PDB entry 3T3P | X-ray diffraction, 2.20 A resolution | chains A and H of the 4 polymer chains in the assembly

== Chain A ==
Name: Integrin alpha-IIb
From: Homo sapiens
UniProt: P08514 (ITA2B_HUMAN); residues 1-457 here correspond to UniProt positions 32-488 (UniProt number = residue number + 31)
Sequence (457 residues; row label = number of the first residue in the row):
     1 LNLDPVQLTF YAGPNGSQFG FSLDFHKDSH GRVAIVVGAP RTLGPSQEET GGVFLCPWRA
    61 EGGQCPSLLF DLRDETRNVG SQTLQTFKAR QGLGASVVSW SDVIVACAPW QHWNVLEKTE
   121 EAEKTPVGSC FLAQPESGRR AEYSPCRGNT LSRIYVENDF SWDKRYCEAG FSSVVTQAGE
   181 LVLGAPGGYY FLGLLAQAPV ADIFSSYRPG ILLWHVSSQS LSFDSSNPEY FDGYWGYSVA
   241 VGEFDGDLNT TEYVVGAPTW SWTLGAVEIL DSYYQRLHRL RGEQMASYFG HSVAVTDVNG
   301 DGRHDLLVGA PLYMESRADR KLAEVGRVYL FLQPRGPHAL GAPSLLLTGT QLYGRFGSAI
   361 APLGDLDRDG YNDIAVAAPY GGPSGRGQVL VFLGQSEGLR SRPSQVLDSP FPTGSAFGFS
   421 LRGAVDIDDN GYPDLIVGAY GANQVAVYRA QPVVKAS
Not modelled in the structure: 455-457
Curated features (UniProtKB/Swiss-Prot):
  - binding site (Ca(2+)): Glu243, Asp245, Asp247, Thr250, Glu252, Asp297, Asn299, Asp301, Arg303, Asp305, Asp365, Asp367, Asp369, Tyr371, Asp373, Asp426, Asp428, Asn430, Tyr432, Asp434
  - glycosylation (N-linked (GlcNAc...) asparagine): Asn15, Asn249
Cystine bridges: Cys56-Cys65, Cys107-Cys130, Cys146-Cys167
Bound ions: Ca2+ site 1: Glu243, Asp245, Asp247, Thr250, Glu252; Ca2+ site 2: Asp297, Asn299, Asp301, Arg303, Asp305; Ca2+ site 3: Asp365, Asp367, Asp369, Tyr371, Asp373; Ca2+ site 4: Asp426, Asp428, Asn430, Tyr432, Asp434

== Chain H ==
Name: Monoclonal antibody 10E5 heavy chain
From: Mus musculus
Notes: antibody fragment or engineered binder
Sequence (221 residues; row label = number of the first residue in the row):
     1 EVQLQQSGAE LVKPGASVKL SCTASGFNIK DTYVHWVKQR PEQGLEWIGR IDPANGYTKY
    61 DPKFQGKATI TADTSSNTAY LQLSSLTSED TAVYYCVRPL YDYYAMDYWG QGTSVTVSSA
   121 KTTAPSVYPL APVCGDTTGS SVTLGCLVKG YFPEPVTLTW NSGSLSSGVH TFPAVLQSDL
   181 YTLSSSVTVT SSTWPSQSIT CNVAHPASST KVDKKIEPRG P
Not modelled in the structure: 135-137, 220-221
Cystine bridges: Cys22-Cys96, Cys146-Cys201

== How chain A and chain H interact ==
Residue-residue contacts (19; chain A residue first):
  Arg77(A) - Asp102(H)  salt bridge
  Val79(A) - Tyr104(H)  hydrophobic
  Gly80(A) - Tyr104(H)
  Gln82(A) - Tyr104(H)  hydrogen bond
  Leu84(A) - Tyr104(H)
  Asn149(A) - Tyr33(H)  hydrogen bond
  Asn149(A) - Tyr104(H)  hydrogen bond
  Ile154(A) - Tyr57(H)
  Asn158(A) - Tyr57(H)  hydrogen bond
  Ser205(A) - Tyr101(H)
  Ser206(A) - Tyr101(H)
  Ile211(A) - Asp102(H)
  Leu213(A) - Tyr103(H)  hydrogen bond (backbone-backbone)
  Trp214(A) - Tyr101(H)
  Trp214(A) - Tyr103(H)
  His215(A) - Asp31(H)  hydrogen bond (side chain-backbone)
  His215(A) - Thr32(H)
  His215(A) - Tyr101(H)  hydrogen bond (backbone-backbone)
  His215(A) - Tyr103(H)
Interface residues without a listed pair, chain A (15 interface residues in all): Glu117
Interface residues without a listed pair, chain H (11 interface residues in all): Lys59, Pro99, Leu100

== Overview ==
Chain A and chain H form an interface of 15 and 11 residues respectively, with 7 hydrogen bonds and 1 salt
bridge. Polar contacts include Arg77(A)-Asp102(H), Gln82(A)-Tyr104(H) and Asn149(A)-Tyr33(H). From UniProt: 20
Ca2+-binding residues on chain A.
Chain A is Integrin alpha-IIb (Homo sapiens) and chain H is Monoclonal antibody 10E5 heavy chain (Mus
musculus); the structure, A Novel High Affinity Integrin alphaIIbbeta3 Receptor Antagonist That Unexpectedly
Displaces Mg2+ from the beta3 MIDAS, was determined by X-ray diffraction together with 3T3M from the same
study.
